PDB entry 2N1T | solution NMR | chains B and C of the 5 polymer chains in the assembly

Chain B:
Name: Syntaxin-1A
Organism: Rattus norvegicus
UniProtKB: P32851 (STX1A_RAT); residues 188-259 here = UniProt positions 188-259
Amino-acid sequence (72 residues; each row starts with the number of its first residue):
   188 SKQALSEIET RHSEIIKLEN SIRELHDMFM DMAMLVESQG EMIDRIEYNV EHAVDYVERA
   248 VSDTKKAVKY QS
Curated features (UniProtKB/Swiss-Prot):
  - site: Lys253, Ala254 (Microbial infection: Cleavage)
  - modified residue: Ser188 (Phosphoserine)
  - cross-link (Glycyl lysine isopeptide (Lys-Gly)): Lys252 (interchain with G-Cter in SUMO), Lys253 (interchain with G-Cter in SUMO), Lys256 (interchain with G-Cter in SUMO)
Reported in the primary citation:
  - mutagenesis - E228K/D231K: decreased binding to Synaptotagmin-1

Chain C:
Name: Synaptosomal-associated protein 25
Organism: Homo sapiens
Notes: fragment: N-terminal domain
UniProtKB: P60880 (SNP25_HUMAN); residues 7-83 here = UniProt positions 7-83
Amino-acid sequence (77 residues; row label = number of the first residue in the row):
     7 MRNELEEMQR RADQLADESL ESTRRMLQLV EESKDAGIRT LVMLDEQGEQ LDRVEEGMNH
    67 INQDMKEAEK NLKDLGK
Reported in the primary citation:
  - mutagenesis - E52K/E55K: decreased binding to Synaptotagmin-1
  - mutagenesis - E24K/E27K: unchanged binding to Synaptotagmin-1

Interface between chain B and chain C:
Pairs across the interface (38; chain B residue first):
  Gln190(B) - Met14(C)
  Leu192(B) - Met14(C)
  Leu192(B) - Ala18(C)
  Glu196(B) - Arg17(C)
  Glu196(B) - Leu21(C)
  His199(B) - Leu21(C)
  His199(B) - Glu24(C)
  His199(B) - Ser25(C)
  Ile202(B) - Ser28(C)
  Ile202(B) - Thr29(C)
  Ile203(B) - Ser28(C)
  Leu205(B) - Met32(C)
  Glu206(B) - Ser28(C)
  Glu206(B) - Arg31(C)
  Glu206(B) - Met32(C)
  Ile209(B) - Met32(C)
  Ile209(B) - Leu35(C)
  His213(B) - Leu35(C)
  His213(B) - Glu38(C)
  His213(B) - Ser39(C)
  Ala220(B) - Thr46(C)
  Val223(B) - Met49(C)
  Val223(B) - Gln53(C)
  Glu224(B) - Arg45(C)
  Gly227(B) - Gln53(C)
  Ile230(B) - Gln56(C)
  Asp231(B) - Gln56(C)
  Glu234(B) - Gln56(C)
  Val237(B) - Met64(C)
  Glu238(B) - Arg59(C)
  Val241(B) - Gly63(C)
  Val241(B) - Ile67(C)
  Val248(B) - Asp70(C)
  Val248(B) - Ala74(C)
  Lys252(B) - Glu73(C)
  Lys252(B) - Asn77(C)
  Val255(B) - Asn77(C)
  Val255(B) - Leu81(C)
Also at the interface, not in a pair above, chain B (31 interface residues in all): Ile195, Arg210, Phe216, Met217, Met219, Val244, Thr251, Gln258
Also at the interface, not in a pair above, chain C (34 interface residues in all): Ala22, Val36, Ala42, Gly43, Met71, Leu78, Lys83

Summary:
31 residues of chain B and 34 residues of chain C are in contact. From the paper: E228K/D231K of chain B
reduce binding to Synaptotagmin-1; E52K/E55K of chain C reduce binding to Synaptotagmin-1.
Chain B is Syntaxin-1A (Rattus norvegicus) and chain C is Synaptosomal-associated protein 25 (Homo sapiens);
the structure, Dynamic binding mode of a synaptotagmin-1-SNARE complex in solution, was determined by solution
NMR.
